Entry 7RCG (X-ray diffraction, 2.37 A resolution); this record covers chains A and B of the 3 polymer chains in the assembly.

Chain A:
Name: I-OnuI_e-hPD1-f
Source organism: Synthetic construct
Amino-acid sequence (300 residues; numbered 2 to 301; the number before each row is that of its first residue):
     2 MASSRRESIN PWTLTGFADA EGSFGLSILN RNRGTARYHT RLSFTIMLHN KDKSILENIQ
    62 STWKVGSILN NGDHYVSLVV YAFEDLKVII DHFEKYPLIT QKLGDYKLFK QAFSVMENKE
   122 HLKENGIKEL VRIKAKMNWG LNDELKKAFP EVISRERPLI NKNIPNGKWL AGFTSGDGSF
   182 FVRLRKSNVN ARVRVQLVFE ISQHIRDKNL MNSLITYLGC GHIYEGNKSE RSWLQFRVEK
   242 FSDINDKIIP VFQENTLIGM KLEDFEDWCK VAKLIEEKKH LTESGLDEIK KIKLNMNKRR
Unresolved in the structure: 2-5, 33, 189-192, 230-231, 300-301
Ion coordination: Ca2+ site 1: Ala21, Asp178 (shared with DC14(B) of chain B; 1 residue of chain C); Ca2+ site 2: Glu22, Gly177 (shared with DC15(B) of chain B; 1 residue of chain C); Na+ site 1 near Ser78 (its only coordinating residue here); Na+ site 2 near Glu201 (its only coordinating residue here); Na+ site 3: Ser243, Asp244; Na+ site 4: Asp265 (shared with DA16(B) of chain B)

Chain B:
Molecule: 26-nt DNA strand
Sequence (26 nucleotides; each row starts with the number of its first residue; numbers below 1 keep their minus sign (DG-1 is residue -1)):
    -1 GGGGGCATGC AGATCCCACA GGCGCG
Ion coordination: Na+ site 1 near DC13 (its only coordinating residue here); Ca2+ site 1: DC14 (shared with Ala21(A), Asp178(A) of chain A; 1 residue of chain C); Ca2+ site 2: DC15 (shared with Glu22(A), Gly177(A) of chain A; 1 residue of chain C); Na+ site 2: DA16 (shared with Asp265(A) of chain A)

How chain A and chain B interact:
Contacting residue pairs (52):
  Glu22(A) - DC15(B)  phosphate contact
  Arg32(A) - DG2(B)  base contact
  Arg32(A) - DG3(B)  hydrogen bond to the base
  Arg38(A) - DG1(B)  salt bridge to the phosphate
  Arg38(A) - DG2(B)  salt bridge to the phosphate
  His40(A) - DG3(B)  base contact
  His40(A) - DC4(B)  base contact
  Arg42(A) - DT6(B)  hydrogen bond to the base
  Met48(A) - DA9(B)  base contact
  Asn72(A) - DC8(B)  base contact
  Tyr82(A) - DC4(B)  sugar contact
  Tyr82(A) - DA5(B)  hydrogen bond to the phosphate
  Tyr82(A) - DT6(B)  base contact
  Ala83(A) - DC4(B)  phosphate contact
  Phe84(A) - DC4(B)  hydrogen bond to the phosphate
  Lys120(A) - DG2(B)  phosphate contact
  Lys120(A) - DG3(B)  salt bridge to the phosphate
  His122(A) - DG3(B)  salt bridge to the phosphate
  Leu123(A) - DG2(B)  sugar contact
  Trp140(A) - DG10(B)  base contact
  Trp140(A) - DA11(B)  sugar contact
  Trp140(A) - DT12(B)  sugar contact
  Gly177(A) - DC15(B)  phosphate contact
  Asp178(A) - DC14(B)  phosphate contact
  Asp178(A) - DC15(B)  phosphate contact
  Gly179(A) - DC15(B)  sugar contact
  Gly179(A) - DA16(B)  phosphate contact
  Ser180(A) - DC15(B)  sugar contact
  Ser180(A) - DA16(B)  hydrogen bond to the phosphate
  Phe182(A) - DA16(B)  base contact
  Phe182(A) - DC17(B)  base contact
  Arg184(A) - DA18(B)  salt bridge to the phosphate
  Arg184(A) - DG19(B)  hydrogen bond to the base
  Arg186(A) - DG19(B)  base contact
  Arg186(A) - DG20(B)  hydrogen bond to the base
  Arg186(A) - DC21(B)  base contact
  Glu201(A) - DA16(B)  hydrogen bond to the base
  Glu201(A) - DC17(B)  hydrogen bond to the base
  Ser203(A) - DC14(B)  sugar contact
  Ser203(A) - DC15(B)  base contact
  Gln204(A) - DC14(B)  phosphate contact
  His205(A) - DC13(B)  phosphate contact
  His205(A) - DC14(B)  hydrogen bond to the phosphate
  Ser233(A) - DC13(B)  hydrogen bond to the phosphate
  Trp234(A) - DC14(B)  base contact
  Trp234(A) - DC15(B)  base contact
  Gln236(A) - DA16(B)  base contact
  Gln236(A) - DC17(B)  base contact
  Arg238(A) - DC17(B)  base contact
  Arg238(A) - DA18(B)  base contact
  Lys262(A) - DC15(B)  phosphate contact
  Lys262(A) - DA16(B)  salt bridge to the phosphate
Other interface residues (no listed pair), chain A (39 interface residues in all): Thr41, Leu70, Asn71, Met117, Phe181, Val183, Arg195, Asp265, Asn298
Other interface residues (no listed pair), chain B (21 interface residues in all): DG7

Summary:
39 residues of chain A face 21 of chain B across their interface, with 11 hydrogen bonds and 6 salt bridges.
Polar pairs include Arg32(A)-DG3(B), Arg42(A)-DT6(B) and Arg184(A)-DG19(B). The Ca2+ site 1 is built by
Ala21(A), Asp178(A) and DC14(B).
Here chain A is I-OnuI_e-hPD1-f (Synthetic construct) and chain B is a 26-nt DNA strand. Entry 7RCG
(I-OnuI_e-hPD1-f final stage reengineered variant of I-OnuI) was determined by X-ray diffraction.
